Entry 3B8V (X-ray diffraction, 2.60 A resolution); this record covers chains A and B.

== Chain A (and B) ==
Name: Alanine racemase
Source organism: Escherichia coli
Notes: EC 5.1.1.1; chain B of this document is another copy of the same molecule, construct and numbering; everything in this record applies to it too
UniProt: P0A6B4 (ALR1_ECOLI); residue numbers follow UniProt; this construct covers 1-359
Chain sequence (379 residues; numbered -19 to 359; the number before each row is that of its first residue; numbers below 1 keep their minus sign (Met-19 is residue -19)):
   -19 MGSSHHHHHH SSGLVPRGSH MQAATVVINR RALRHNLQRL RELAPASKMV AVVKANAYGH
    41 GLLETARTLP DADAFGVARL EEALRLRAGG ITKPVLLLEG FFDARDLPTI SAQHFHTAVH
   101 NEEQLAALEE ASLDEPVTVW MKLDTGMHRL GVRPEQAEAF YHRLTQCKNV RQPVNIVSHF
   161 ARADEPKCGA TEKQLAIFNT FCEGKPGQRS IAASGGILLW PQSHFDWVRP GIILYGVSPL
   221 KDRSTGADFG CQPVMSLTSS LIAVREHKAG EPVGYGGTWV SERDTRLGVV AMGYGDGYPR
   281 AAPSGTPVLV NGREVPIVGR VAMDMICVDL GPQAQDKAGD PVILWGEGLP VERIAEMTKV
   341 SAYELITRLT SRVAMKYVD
Unresolved in the structure: -19 to 0
Construct notes: expression tag (-19 to 0); engineered mutation Lys221 (Glu in P0A6B4)
Modified positions: Lys122 (lysine nz-carboxylic acid; KCX)
Covalent attachments: pyridoxal phosphate (PLP) linked to Lys34
Ligand contacts: pyridoxal phosphate (PLP): Val32, Tyr38, Leu78, Lys122, Arg129, His159, Ala193, Ser194, Arg209, Pro210, Gly211, Ile212, Tyr343
Curated features (UniProtKB/Swiss-Prot):
  - active site (Proton acceptor): Lys34, Tyr255
  - binding site (substrate): Arg129, Met303
  - modified residue: Lys34 (N6-(pyridoxal phosphate)lysine), Lys122 (N6-carboxylysine)
Reported in the primary citation:
  - mutagenesis - E221K: increased catalytic activity
  - binding site for sulfate ion: Lys221, Arg280, Arg300
  - catalytic residues: Lys34, Tyr255 (citing earlier work)
  - mutagenesis - D164A, D164K, E165A, E165K (20% 30%): decreased catalytic activity
  - mutagenesis - P219A: unchanged catalytic activity

== How chain A and chain B interact ==
Contacting residue pairs (138):
  Met1(A) with Phe82(B), hydrophobic; Asp83(B)
  Ala4(A) with Arg59(B)
  Lys34(A) with Met303(B); Asp304(B), salt bridge
  Ala35(A) with Gly275(B); Met303(B), hydrophobic; Arg352(B)
  Tyr38(A) with Met303(B), hydrophobic
  Ala58(A) with Asp304(B); Arg352(B)
  Arg59(A) with Ala4(B); Ala271(B); Asp276(B), salt bridge; Asp304(B), hydrogen bond (side chain-backbone); Arg352(B)
  Glu61(A) with Ala3(B)
  Glu62(A) with Arg352(B), salt bridge
  Glu79(A) with Ile242(B); Asp304(B); Met305(B)
  Phe82(A) with Ile242(B), hydrophobic
  Asp83(A) with Gln2(B)
  His100(A) with Ile242(B); Ala243(B)
  Asn101(A) with Ile242(B)
  Glu103(A) with Ala318(B)
  Asp124(A) with Arg245(B), salt bridge
  Met127(A) with Val253(B); Gly254(B), hydrogen bond (backbone-backbone); Tyr255(B)
  His128(A) with Arg245(B); His247(B); Glu251(B), salt bridge; Pro252(B); Val253(B); Leu267(B)
  Arg129(A) with Arg245(B); Tyr255(B), hydrogen bond; Val269(B); Ala302(B); Met305(B); Cys307(B)
  Leu130(A) with Ala243(B), hydrophobic; Arg245(B); Met305(B), hydrophobic
  Gly131(A) with Arg245(B), hydrogen bond (backbone-side chain)
  Arg133(A) with Arg245(B); Glu246(B); Lys248(B); Glu251(B), salt bridge
  His159(A) with Tyr255(B), hydrogen bond
  Phe160(A) with Tyr255(B)
  Ala161(A) with Gly254(B); Tyr255(B); Gly256(B), hydrogen bond (backbone-backbone)
  Arg162(A) with Gly256(B); Gly257(B)
  Glu165(A) with Gly256(B)
  Ile242(A) with Glu79(B); Phe82(B), hydrophobic; His100(B); Asn101(B)
  Ala243(A) with His100(B); Leu130(B), hydrophobic
  Arg245(A) with Asp124(B), salt bridge; His128(B); Arg129(B); Leu130(B); Gly131(B), hydrogen bond (side chain-backbone); Arg133(B)
  Glu246(A) with Arg133(B)
  His247(A) with His128(B)
  Lys248(A) with Arg133(B)
  Glu251(A) with His128(B), salt bridge; Arg133(B), salt bridge
  Pro252(A) with His128(B)
  Val253(A) with Met127(B); His128(B)
  Gly254(A) with Met127(B), hydrogen bond (backbone-backbone); Ala161(B)
  Tyr255(A) with Met127(B); Arg129(B), hydrogen bond; His159(B), hydrogen bond; Phe160(B); Ala161(B)
  Gly256(A) with Ala161(B), hydrogen bond (backbone-backbone); Arg162(B); Glu165(B)
  Gly257(A) with Arg162(B)
  Leu267(A) with His128(B)
  Val269(A) with Arg129(B)
  Ala271(A) with Arg59(B)
  Tyr274(A) with Tyr343(B); Glu344(B); Arg348(B)
  Gly275(A) with Ala35(B); Thr347(B)
  Asp276(A) with Arg59(B), salt bridge
  Gly277(A) with Arg348(B), hydrogen bond (backbone-side chain)
  Pro279(A) with Arg348(B)
  Arg280(A) with Lys221(B); Ser341(B); Glu344(B), hydrogen bond (backbone-side chain)
  Ala302(A) with Arg129(B)
  Met303(A) with Lys34(B); Ala35(B), hydrophobic; Tyr38(B), hydrophobic; Thr347(B)
  Asp304(A) with Lys34(B), salt bridge; Ala58(B); Arg59(B); Glu79(B)
  Met305(A) with Glu79(B); Arg129(B); Leu130(B), hydrophobic
  Cys307(A) with Arg129(B)
  Ala318(A) with Glu103(B)
  Ser341(A) with Arg280(B)
  Tyr343(A) with Tyr274(B)
  Glu344(A) with Tyr274(B); Arg280(B), hydrogen bond (side chain-backbone)
  Thr347(A) with Gly275(B); Met303(B); Thr350(B)
  Arg348(A) with Tyr274(B); Gly277(B), hydrogen bond (side chain-backbone); Pro279(B); Arg348(B); Thr350(B)
  Leu349(A) with Thr350(B)
  Thr350(A) with Thr347(B); Arg348(B); Leu349(B)
  Arg352(A) with Ala35(B); Ala58(B); Arg59(B); Glu62(B), salt bridge
Other interface residues (no listed pair), chain A (70 interface residues in all): Ala3, Lys122, Gly126, Lys221, Met272, Tyr278, Ser351
Other interface residues (no listed pair), chain B (72 interface residues in all): Glu61, Asp86, Lys122, Gly126, Met272, Tyr278, Lys317, Ser351

== Summary ==
Chain A and chain B form an interface of 70 and 72 residues respectively; the contacts include 15 hydrogen
bonds and 12 salt bridges. Polar pairs include Lys34(A)-Asp304(B), Arg59(A)-Asp276(B) and Glu62(A)-Arg352(B).
From the paper: catalytic residues Lys34(A) and Tyr255(A); D164A, D164K and E165A of chain A, among others,
reduce catalytic activity; 6 substitutions were tested in all.
Both chains are Alanine racemase (Escherichia coli). Entry 3B8V (Crystal structure of Escherichia coli alaine
racemase mutant E221K) was determined by X-ray diffraction (same publication as 2RJG, 2RJH, 3B8T, 3B8U and
3B8W).
